Entry 4Y6A (X-ray diffraction, 2.60 A resolution); this record covers chains N and a of the 30 polymer chains in the assembly.

[Chain N]
Molecule: Proteasome subunit beta type-1
Source organism: Saccharomyces cerevisiae
Notes: EC 3.4.25.1
UniProt: P38624 (PSB1_YEAST); residues 1-196 here correspond to UniProt positions 20-215 (UniProt number = residue number + 19)
Chain sequence (196 residues; each row starts with the number of its first residue):
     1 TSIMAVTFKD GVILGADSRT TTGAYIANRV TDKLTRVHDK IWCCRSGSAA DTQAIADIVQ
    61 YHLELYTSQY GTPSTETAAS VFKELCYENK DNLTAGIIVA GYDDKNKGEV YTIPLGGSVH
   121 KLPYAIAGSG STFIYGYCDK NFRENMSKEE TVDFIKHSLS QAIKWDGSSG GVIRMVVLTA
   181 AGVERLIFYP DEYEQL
Metal / ion sites: Mg2+: Ile163, Ser169
Swiss-Prot annotation at these positions:
  - active site: Thr1 (Nucleophile)

[Chain a]
Molecule: Proteasome subunit beta type-7
Source organism: Saccharomyces cerevisiae
Notes: EC 3.4.25.1
UniProt: P30657 (PSB7_YEAST); residues -12 to 233 here correspond to UniProt positions 21-266 (UniProt number = residue number + 33)
Chain sequence (246 residues; row label = number of the first residue in the row; numbers below 1 keep their minus sign (Thr-12 is residue -12)):
   -12 TQIANAGASP MVNTQQPIVT GTSVISMKYD NGVIIAADNL GSYGSLLRFN GVERLIPVGD
    48 NTVVGISGDI SDMQHIERLL KDLVTENAYD NPLADAEEAL EPSYIFEYLA TVMYQRRSKM
   108 NPLWNAIIVA GVQSNGDQFL RYVNLLGVTY SSPTLATGFG AHMANPLLRK VVDRESDIPK
   168 TTVQVAEEAI VNAMRVLYYR DARSSRNFSL AIIDKNTGLT FKKNLQVENM KWDFAKDIKG
   228 YGTQKI
Unresolved in the structure: -12 to 0

[How chain N and chain a interact]
Residue-residue contacts - 62 pairs, chain N then chain a:
  Arg19(N) - Ala189(a)
  Ala24(N) - Phe146(a)  hydrophobic
  Ala24(N) - Arg187(a)
  Ala24(N) - Asp188(a)
  Ala24(N) - Ala189(a)  hydrogen bond (backbone-backbone)
  Tyr25(N) - Phe146(a)
  Tyr25(N) - Arg187(a)
  Ile26(N) - Tyr186(a)
  Ile26(N) - Arg187(a)  hydrogen bond (backbone-backbone)
  Ile26(N) - Asp188(a)
  Ile26(N) - Ala189(a)
  Ala27(N) - Arg187(a)  hydrogen bond (backbone-side chain)
  Asn28(N) - Arg187(a)
  Arg29(N) - Tyr186(a)
  Arg29(N) - Arg187(a)
  Arg29(N) - Lys218(a)  hydrogen bond (side chain-backbone)
  Arg29(N) - Trp219(a)
  Arg29(N) - Phe221(a)
  Val30(N) - Phe221(a)  hydrophobic
  Val30(N) - Ala222(a)  hydrophobic
  Val30(N) - Ile225(a)  hydrophobic
  Asp32(N) - Lys226(a)
  Asp32(N) - Gly227(a)  hydrogen bond (side chain-backbone)
  Asp32(N) - Gln231(a)
  Leu34(N) - Gln231(a)
  Thr35(N) - Tyr228(a)
  Thr35(N) - Gln231(a)
  Arg36(N) - Gln231(a)  hydrogen bond (backbone-side chain)
  Arg36(N) - Ile233(a)
  Trp42(N) - Gln231(a)
  Trp42(N) - Ile233(a)
  Arg45(N) - Tyr228(a)
  Gln53(N) - Tyr228(a)  hydrogen bond (backbone-side chain)
  Ala56(N) - Tyr228(a)
  Asp57(N) - Tyr228(a)  hydrogen bond
  Phe133(N) - Leu33(a)  hydrophobic
  Lys164(N) - Leu34(a)
  Trp165(N) - Ser32(a)
  Trp165(N) - Leu33(a)
  Trp165(N) - Leu34(a)  hydrogen bond (backbone-backbone)
  Trp165(N) - Arg35(a)
  Trp165(N) - Asn37(a)
  Asp166(N) - Ser32(a)
  Gly167(N) - Ser32(a)  hydrogen bond (backbone-backbone)
  Gly167(N) - Leu34(a)
  Gly167(N) - Ala189(a)
  Gly171(N) - Trp219(a)
  Val172(N) - Trp219(a)  hydrophobic
  Arg174(N) - Ala222(a)  hydrogen bond (side chain-backbone)
  Arg174(N) - Ile225(a)
  Arg185(N) - Lys226(a)
  Arg185(N) - Gln231(a)
  Arg185(N) - Ile233(a)  hydrogen bond (side chain-backbone)
  Ile187(N) - Ala222(a)  hydrophobic
  Ile187(N) - Lys223(a)
  Tyr189(N) - Trp219(a)
  Tyr189(N) - Asp220(a)
  Tyr189(N) - Lys223(a)
  Pro190(N) - Trp219(a)
  Asp191(N) - Arg193(a)  salt bridge
  Glu194(N) - Tyr185(a)  hydrogen bond
  Glu194(N) - Arg193(a)  salt bridge
Other interface residues (no listed pair), chain N (35 interface residues in all): Thr21, Ile163, Ser168, Val183
Other interface residues (no listed pair), chain a (27 interface residues in all): Met150, Arg190, Met217

[Overview]
35 residues of chain N face 27 of chain a across their interface; the contacts include 13 hydrogen bonds and 2
salt bridges. Polar pairs include Asp191(N)-Arg193(a), Glu194(N)-Arg193(a) and Ala27(N)-Arg187(a). UniProt
lists active-site residue Thr1(N) on chain N.
Here chain N is Proteasome subunit beta type-1 and chain a is Proteasome subunit beta type-7, both from
Saccharomyces cerevisiae. Entry 4Y6A (Yeast 20S proteasome beta2-H114D mutant in complex with Ac-PAD-ep) was
determined by X-ray diffraction (same publication as 4Y69, 4Y6V, 4Y6Z, 4Y70, 4Y74, 4Y75 and 34 further
entries).
